3LKN - chains A and C of the 3 polymer chains in the assembly; structure by X-ray diffraction, 2.00 A resolution.

== Chain A ==
Protein: HLA class I histocompatibility antigen, B-35 alpha chain
Organism: Homo sapiens
UniProt: P30685 (1B35_HUMAN); residues 1-276 here correspond to UniProt positions 25-300 (UniProt number = residue number + 24)
Sequence (276 residues; numbered 1 to 276; the number before each row is that of its first residue):
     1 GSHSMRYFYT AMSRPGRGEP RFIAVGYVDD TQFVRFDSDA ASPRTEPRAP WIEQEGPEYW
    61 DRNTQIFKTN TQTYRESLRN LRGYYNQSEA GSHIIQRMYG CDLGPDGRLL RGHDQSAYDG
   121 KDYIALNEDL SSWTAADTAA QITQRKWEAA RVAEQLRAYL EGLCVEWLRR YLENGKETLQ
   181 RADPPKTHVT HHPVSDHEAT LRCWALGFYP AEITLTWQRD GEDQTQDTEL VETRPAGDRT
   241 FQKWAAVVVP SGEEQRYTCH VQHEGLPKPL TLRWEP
Disulfides: C101-C164, C203-C259

== Chain C ==
Protein: NP418 epitope from 1918 influenza strain
Sequence (9 residues; row label = number of the first residue in the row):
     1 LPFERATIM

== How chain A and chain C interact ==
Contacting residue pairs (38):
  M5(A) - L1(C)
  Y7(A) - L1(C)  hydrogen bond (side chain-backbone)
  Y7(A) - P2(C)
  Y9(A) - P2(C)
  R62(A) - L1(C)
  N63(A) - P2(C)
  I66(A) - F3(C)
  I66(A) - E4(C)
  F67(A) - P2(C)  hydrophobic
  N70(A) - A6(C)
  T73(A) - A6(C)
  T73(A) - T7(C)
  T73(A) - I8(C)
  E76(A) - I8(C)
  S77(A) - I8(C)
  S77(A) - M9(C)  hydrogen bond (side chain-backbone)
  N80(A) - I8(C)
  N80(A) - M9(C)  hydrogen bond (side chain-backbone)
  L81(A) - M9(C)  hydrophobic
  Y84(A) - M9(C)  hydrogen bond (side chain-backbone)
  Y99(A) - P2(C)
  Y99(A) - F3(C)  hydrogen bond (side chain-backbone)
  Y123(A) - M9(C)  hydrophobic
  T143(A) - M9(C)  hydrogen bond (side chain-backbone)
  K146(A) - M9(C)  hydrogen bond (side chain-backbone)
  W147(A) - T7(C)  hydrogen bond (side chain-backbone)
  W147(A) - I8(C)  hydrogen bond (side chain-backbone)
  W147(A) - M9(C)  hydrophobic
  V152(A) - T7(C)
  Q155(A) - F3(C)
  Q155(A) - R5(C)  hydrogen bond
  L156(A) - F3(C)  hydrophobic
  Y159(A) - L1(C)  hydrogen bond (side chain-backbone)
  Y159(A) - P2(C)
  Y159(A) - F3(C)
  Y159(A) - E4(C)
  W167(A) - L1(C)
  Y171(A) - L1(C)  hydrogen bond (side chain-backbone)
Also at the interface, not in a pair above, chain A (32 interface residues in all): Y59, T69, Y74, I95, S116, A150, L163
Interface features reported in the paper:
  - interface residues, chain C: P2(C)

== Summary ==
The interface between chain A and chain C involves 32 residues on one side and 9 on the other, with 12
hydrogen bonds. Polar pairs include Y7(A)-L1(C), S77(A)-M9(C) and N80(A)-M9(C). The paper reports the
interface residue P2(C).
Here chain A is HLA class I histocompatibility antigen, B-35 alpha chain (Homo sapiens) and chain C is NP418
epitope from 1918 influenza strain. Entry 3LKN (Crystal Structure of HLA B*3501 in complex with influenza
NP418 epitope from 1918 strain) was determined by X-ray diffraction (same publication as 3LKO, 3LKP, 3LKQ,
3LKR and 3LKS).
